PDB entry 7DPV | X-ray diffraction, 2.35 A resolution | chains A and C

[Chain A (and C)]
Molecule: 3C-like proteinase
From: Severe acute respiratory syndrome coronavirus 2
Notes: EC 3.4.22.69; chain C of this document is another copy of the same molecule, construct and numbering; everything in this record applies to it too
Reference sequence: P0DTC1 (R1A_SARS2); residues 1-306 here correspond to UniProt positions 3264-3569 (UniProt number = residue number + 3263)
Chain sequence (306 residues; each row starts with the number of its first residue):
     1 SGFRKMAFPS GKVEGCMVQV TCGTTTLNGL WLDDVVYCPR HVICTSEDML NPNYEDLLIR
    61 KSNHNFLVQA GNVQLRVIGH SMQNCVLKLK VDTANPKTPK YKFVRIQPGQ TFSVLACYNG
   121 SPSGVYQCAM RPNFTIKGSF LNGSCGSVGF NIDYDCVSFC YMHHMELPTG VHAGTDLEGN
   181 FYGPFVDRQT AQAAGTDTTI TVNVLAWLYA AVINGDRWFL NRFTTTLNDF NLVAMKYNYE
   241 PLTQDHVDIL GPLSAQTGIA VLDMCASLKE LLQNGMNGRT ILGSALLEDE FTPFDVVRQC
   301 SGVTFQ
Unresolved in the structure: 1, 301-306 (chain C: 221-225, 237-238, 252-258, 275-279, 302-306)
Glycans and other covalent adducts: compound HF0 linked to Cys145
Residues lining bound ligands: HF0 ((2S,3S)-3,5-dihydroxy-7-methoxy-2-(3,4,5-trihydroxyphenyl)chroman-4-one): Thr25, Thr26, Leu27, His41, Cys44, Met49, Tyr54, Asn142, Gly143, Ser144, His164, Met165, Glu166, Asp187, Arg188, Gln189
Reported in the primary citation:
  - conformationally variable residues (side-chain flip): His41

[Interface between chain A and chain C]
Residue-residue contacts (63; chain A residue first):
  Gly2(A) - Gly138(C)
  Gly2(A) - Ser139(C)  hydrogen bond (backbone-side chain)
  Arg4(A) - Tyr126(C)
  Arg4(A) - Gln127(C)  hydrogen bond (side chain-backbone)
  Arg4(A) - Cys128(C)
  Arg4(A) - Lys137(C)  hydrogen bond (side chain-backbone)
  Arg4(A) - Gly138(C)
  Arg4(A) - Ser139(C)
  Arg4(A) - Glu290(C)  salt bridge
  Met6(A) - Gly124(C)
  Met6(A) - Val125(C)
  Met6(A) - Tyr126(C)  hydrophobic
  Met6(A) - Ser139(C)
  Ala7(A) - Gly124(C)
  Ala7(A) - Val125(C)  hydrogen bond (backbone-backbone)
  Phe8(A) - Val125(C)
  Pro9(A) - Ser10(C)
  Pro9(A) - Glu14(C)
  Pro9(A) - Pro122(C)  hydrophobic
  Pro9(A) - Ser123(C)
  Pro9(A) - Gly124(C)
  Ser10(A) - Pro9(C)
  Ser10(A) - Ser10(C)  hydrogen bond (side chain-backbone)
  Ser10(A) - Glu14(C)  hydrogen bond (backbone-side chain)
  Gly11(A) - Gly11(C)
  Gly11(A) - Glu14(C)  hydrogen bond (backbone-side chain)
  Glu14(A) - Pro9(C)
  Glu14(A) - Ser10(C)  hydrogen bond (side chain-backbone)
  Glu14(A) - Gly11(C)  hydrogen bond (side chain-backbone)
  Pro122(A) - Pro9(C)  hydrophobic
  Ser123(A) - Pro9(C)
  Gly124(A) - Met6(C)
  Gly124(A) - Ala7(C)
  Gly124(A) - Pro9(C)
  Val125(A) - Met6(C)
  Val125(A) - Ala7(C)  hydrogen bond (backbone-backbone)
  Val125(A) - Phe8(C)
  Val125(A) - Val125(C)  hydrophobic
  Tyr126(A) - Arg4(C)
  Tyr126(A) - Met6(C)  hydrophobic
  Gln127(A) - Arg4(C)
  Cys128(A) - Arg4(C)
  Lys137(A) - Arg4(C)  hydrogen bond (backbone-side chain)
  Gly138(A) - Ser1(C)
  Gly138(A) - Gly2(C)
  Ser139(A) - Ser1(C)
  Ser139(A) - Gly2(C)
  Ser139(A) - Arg4(C)
  Ser139(A) - Gln299(C)  hydrogen bond
  Phe140(A) - Ser1(C)  hydrogen bond (backbone-backbone)
  Leu141(A) - Gln299(C)
  Leu141(A) - Cys300(C)
  Leu141(A) - Ser301(C)
  Glu166(A) - Ser1(C)  hydrogen bond
  Gly170(A) - Ser1(C)
  His172(A) - Ser1(C)  hydrogen bond (side chain-backbone)
  Gly283(A) - Leu286(C)
  Ala285(A) - Leu286(C)  hydrophobic
  Leu286(A) - Gly283(C)
  Leu286(A) - Ala285(C)
  Glu290(A) - Arg4(C)  salt bridge
  Gln299(A) - Ser139(C)  hydrogen bond
  Gln299(A) - Leu141(C)
Interface residues without a listed pair, chain A (33 interface residues in all): Phe3, Lys5, Lys12, Leu115
Interface residues without a listed pair, chain C (37 interface residues in all): Phe3, Lys5, Lys12, Leu115, Ala116, Gly170, His172, Thr280, Ser284

[Overview]
The interface between chain A and chain C involves 33 residues on one side and 37 on the other; the contacts
include 16 hydrogen bonds and 2 salt bridges. Among the polar pairs are Arg4(A)-Glu290(C), Gly2(A)-Ser139(C)
and Arg4(A)-Gln127(C). Compound HF0 is covalently linked to Cys145(A). The paper reports conformational
variability at His41(A).
Chain A and chain C are both 3C-like proteinase (Severe acute respiratory syndrome coronavirus 2); the
structure, SARS-CoV-2 3CL protease (3CLpro) in complex with 7-O-methyl-dihydromyricetin, was determined by
X-ray diffraction together with 7DPP and 7DPU from the same study.
